PDB entry 6G58 | X-ray diffraction, 1.90 A resolution | chains A and B

# Chain A (and B)
Name: Alanine racemase 1
From: Staphylococcus aureus
Notes: EC 5.1.1.1; chain B of this document is another copy of the same molecule, construct and numbering; everything in this record applies to it too
UniProt: P63479 (ALR1_STAAM); residues 2-382 here = UniProt positions 2-382
Chain sequence (404 residues; row label = number of the first residue in the row; numbers below 1 keep their minus sign (Met-21 is residue -21)):
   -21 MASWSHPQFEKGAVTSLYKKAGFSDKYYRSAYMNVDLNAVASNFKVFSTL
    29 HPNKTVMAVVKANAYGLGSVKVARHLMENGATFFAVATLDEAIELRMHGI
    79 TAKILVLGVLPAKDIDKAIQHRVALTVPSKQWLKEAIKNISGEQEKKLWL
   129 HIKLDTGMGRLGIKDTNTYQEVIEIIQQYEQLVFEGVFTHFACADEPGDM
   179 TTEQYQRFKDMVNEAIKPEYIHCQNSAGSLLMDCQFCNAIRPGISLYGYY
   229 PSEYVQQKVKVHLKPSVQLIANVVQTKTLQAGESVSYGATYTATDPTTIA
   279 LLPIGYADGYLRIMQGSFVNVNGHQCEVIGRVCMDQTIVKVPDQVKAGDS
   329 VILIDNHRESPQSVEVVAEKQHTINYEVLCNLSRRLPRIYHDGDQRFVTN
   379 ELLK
Unresolved in the structure: -21 to 0
Construct notes: initiating methionine (-21); expression tag (-20 to 1)
Glycans and other covalent adducts: compound EOW linked to Lys39
Ion coordination: Na+ site 1: Ile154, Tyr157, Leu160; Na+ site 2: Tyr284 (together with acetate ion); Na+ site 3 near Asn359 (its only coordinating residue here)
Small-molecule neighbours: EOW ((6-but-3-ynyl-4-methyl-5-oxidanyl-pyridin-3-yl)methyl dihydrogen phosphate): Val37, Tyr43, Leu85, Lys131, Arg138, Phe166, His168, Asn203, Ser204, Arg219, Pro220, Gly221, Ile222, Tyr354
Reported in the primary citation:
  - binding site for EOW: Lys39
  - conformationally variable residues (side-chain flip): Lys131, Arg138

# How chain A and chain B interact
Pairs across the interface (134; chain A residue first):
  Tyr5(A) with Asp68(B)
  Tyr6(A) with Leu67(B), hydrophobic; Asp68(B), hydrogen bond (backbone-side chain); Ile71(B), hydrophobic; Leu88(B); Pro89(B); Asp92(B); Lys95(B)
  Arg7(A) with Thr66(B); Asp68(B)
  Ser8(A) with Pro89(B)
  Lys39(A) with Met312(B); Asp313(B), salt bridge
  Ala40(A) with Ala285(B), hydrophobic; Met312(B), hydrophobic; Arg363(B)
  Asn41(A) with Arg362(B)
  Tyr43(A) with Met312(B), hydrophobic
  Ala65(A) with Asp313(B); Arg363(B)
  Thr66(A) with Arg7(B)
  Leu67(A) with Tyr6(B), hydrophobic
  Asp68(A) with Tyr5(B); Tyr6(B), hydrogen bond (side chain-backbone); Arg7(B); Asn378(B), hydrogen bond; Leu380(B); Leu381(B)
  Glu69(A) with Arg363(B), salt bridge; Leu380(B)
  Ile71(A) with Tyr6(B), hydrophobic; Leu381(B), hydrophobic
  Glu72(A) with Arg362(B), salt bridge; Leu380(B)
  Met75(A) with Leu381(B); Lys382(B)
  Val87(A) with Val252(B), hydrophobic
  Leu88(A) with Tyr6(B)
  Pro89(A) with Tyr6(B); Ser8(B)
  Asp92(A) with Tyr6(B)
  Lys95(A) with Tyr6(B)
  Asp133(A) with Lys255(B), salt bridge
  Gly135(A) with Ser262(B)
  Met136(A) with Val263(B); Ser264(B), hydrogen bond (backbone-backbone); Tyr265(B)
  Gly137(A) with Val263(B); Ile277(B)
  Arg138(A) with Lys255(B), hydrogen bond (backbone-side chain); Leu279(B); Cys311(B), hydrogen bond; Gln314(B), hydrogen bond
  Leu139(A) with Val252(B), hydrophobic; Gln253(B); Leu279(B), hydrophobic
  Gly140(A) with Lys255(B), hydrogen bond (backbone-side chain)
  Lys142(A) with Glu261(B), salt bridge
  His168(A) with Tyr265(B), hydrogen bond
  Phe169(A) with Tyr265(B)
  Ala170(A) with Ser264(B); Tyr265(B); Gly266(B), hydrogen bond (backbone-backbone)
  Cys171(A) with Gly266(B); Ala267(B)
  Glu174(A) with Gly266(B)
  Val252(A) with Val87(B), hydrophobic; Leu139(B), hydrophobic
  Gln253(A) with Leu139(B)
  Lys255(A) with Asp133(B), salt bridge; Gly137(B); Arg138(B)
  Glu261(A) with Lys142(B), salt bridge
  Ser262(A) with Gly135(B); Gly137(B)
  Val263(A) with Met136(B); Gly137(B)
  Ser264(A) with Met136(B), hydrogen bond (backbone-backbone); Ala170(B)
  Tyr265(A) with Met136(B); His168(B), hydrogen bond; Phe169(B); Ala170(B)
  Gly266(A) with Ala170(B), hydrogen bond (backbone-backbone); Cys171(B); Glu174(B)
  Ala267(A) with Cys171(B)
  Ile277(A) with Gly137(B)
  Leu279(A) with Arg138(B); Leu139(B), hydrophobic
  Tyr284(A) with Tyr354(B); Glu355(B)
  Ala285(A) with Ala40(B), hydrophobic; Cys358(B), hydrophobic
  Leu289(A) with Glu355(B); Asn359(B)
  Arg290(A) with Thr351(B), hydrogen bond; Ile352(B); Glu355(B), hydrogen bond (backbone-side chain)
  Cys311(A) with Arg138(B), hydrogen bond
  Met312(A) with Lys39(B); Ala40(B), hydrophobic; Tyr43(B), hydrophobic; Tyr354(B), hydrophobic; Cys358(B), hydrophobic
  Asp313(A) with Lys39(B), salt bridge; Ala65(B)
  Gln314(A) with Arg138(B), hydrogen bond
  Thr351(A) with Arg290(B), hydrogen bond
  Ile352(A) with Arg290(B)
  Tyr354(A) with Tyr284(B); Met312(B), hydrophobic
  Glu355(A) with Tyr284(B); Leu289(B); Arg290(B), hydrogen bond (side chain-backbone)
  Cys358(A) with Ala285(B), hydrophobic; Met312(B), hydrophobic
  Asn359(A) with Leu289(B)
  Arg362(A) with Asn41(B); Glu72(B), salt bridge; Glu379(B), salt bridge
  Arg363(A) with Ala40(B); Ala65(B); Glu69(B), salt bridge
  Asn378(A) with Asp68(B), hydrogen bond
  Glu379(A) with Arg362(B), salt bridge; Glu379(B)
  Leu380(A) with Asp68(B); Glu69(B); Glu72(B)
  Leu381(A) with Asp68(B); Ile71(B), hydrophobic; Met75(B)
  Lys382(A) with Lys382(B)
Interface residues without a listed pair, chain A (73 interface residues in all): Lys4, His76, Gly86, His99, Met178, Ile316
Interface residues without a listed pair, chain B (72 interface residues in all): Phe1, Lys4, Gly86, Lys131, Met178, Ile316

# In short
73 residues of chain A face 72 of chain B across their interface, with 20 hydrogen bonds and 12 salt bridges.
Polar pairs include Lys39(A)-Asp313(B), Glu69(A)-Arg363(B) and Glu72(A)-Arg362(B). Compound EOW is covalently
linked to Lys39(A). The paper reports a binding site for EOW at Lys39(A); conformational variability at
Lys131(A) and Arg138(A).
Both chains are Alanine racemase 1 (Staphylococcus aureus). Entry 6G58 (Structure of the alanine racemase from
Staphylococcus aureus in complex with a pyridoxal 5' phosphate-derivative) was determined by X-ray diffraction
(same publication as 6G56 and 6G59).
